PDB entry 9BIR | electron microscopy, 3.10 A resolution | chains A and B

== Chain A ==
Molecule: Solute carrier family 15 member 2
Source organism: Rattus norvegicus
UniProtKB: Q63424 (S15A2_RAT); residues 1-729 here = UniProt positions 1-729
Sequence (738 residues; row label = number of the first residue in the row):
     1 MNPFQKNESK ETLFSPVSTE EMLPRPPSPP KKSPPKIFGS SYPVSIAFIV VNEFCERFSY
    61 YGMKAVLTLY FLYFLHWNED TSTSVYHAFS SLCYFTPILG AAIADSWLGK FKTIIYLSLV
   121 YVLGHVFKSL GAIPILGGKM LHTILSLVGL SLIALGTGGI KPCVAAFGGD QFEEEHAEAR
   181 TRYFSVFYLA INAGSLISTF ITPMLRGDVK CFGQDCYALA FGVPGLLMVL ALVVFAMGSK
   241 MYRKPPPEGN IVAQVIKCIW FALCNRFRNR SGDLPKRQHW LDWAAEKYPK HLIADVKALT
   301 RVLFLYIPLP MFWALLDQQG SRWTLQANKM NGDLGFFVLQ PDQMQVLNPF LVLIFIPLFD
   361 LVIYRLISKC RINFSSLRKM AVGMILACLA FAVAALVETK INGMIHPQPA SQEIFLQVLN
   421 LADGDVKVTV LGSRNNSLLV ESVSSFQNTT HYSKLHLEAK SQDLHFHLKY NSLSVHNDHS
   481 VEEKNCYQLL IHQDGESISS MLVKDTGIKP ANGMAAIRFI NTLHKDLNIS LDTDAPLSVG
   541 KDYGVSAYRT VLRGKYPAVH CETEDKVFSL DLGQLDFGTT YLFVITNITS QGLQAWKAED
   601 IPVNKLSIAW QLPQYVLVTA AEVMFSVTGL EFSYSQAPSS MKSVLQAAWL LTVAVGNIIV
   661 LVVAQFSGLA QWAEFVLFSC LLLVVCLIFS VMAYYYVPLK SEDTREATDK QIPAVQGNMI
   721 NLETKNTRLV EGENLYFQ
Unresolved in the structure: 1-37, 406-601, 701-738
Disulfides: Cys211-Cys216
Differences from the reference sequence: expression tag (730-738)
Residues lining bound ligands: Cefadroxil (A1APP): Arg57, Tyr61, Tyr94, Lys161, Tyr188, Ile191, Asn192, Trp313, Leu316, Asp317, Gln319, Asn348, Val352, Glu622, Trp649, Leu650, Val653
Swiss-Prot annotation at these positions:
  - modified residue: Ser9 (Phosphoserine), Thr12 (Phosphothreonine), Ser28 (Phosphoserine)
  - glycosylation (N-linked (GlcNAc...) asparagine): Asn435, Asn448, Asn528, Asn587
  - mutagenesis: Asp170 (D170A: Loss of transporter activity, at least for di-alanine. No effect on plasma membrane location), Lys642 (K642A: Loss of transporter activity, at least for di-alanine. No effect on plasma membrane location)
Reported in the primary citation:
  - binding site for Cefadroxil: Arg57, Tyr61, Lys161, Asn192, Asp317, Asn348, Glu622, Trp649, Leu650, Val653
  - contacts within the chain: Glu56-Arg57

== Chain B ==
Molecule: nanobody
Source organism: Lama glama
Notes: antibody fragment or engineered binder
Sequence (131 residues; row label = number of the first residue in the row; numbers below 1 keep their minus sign (Gly-2 is residue -2)):
    -2 GPSQVQLVES GGGLVQPGGS LRLLCVASGR PFNDYDMGWF RQAPGKEREF VASISWSGRV
    58 TDYSDSMKGR CTVSRDNAKG TMFLQMSNLV PRDTAVYYCA AARRRWTFKA TNTEEFYETW
   118 GQGTQVTVSS A
Unresolved in the structure: -2 to 2, 126-128
Disulfides: Cys22-Cys96

== Chain A / chain B interface ==
Residue-residue contacts - 27 pairs, chain A then chain B:
  Leu72(A) - Val57(B)  hydrophobic
  Tyr73(A) - Val57(B)
  Tyr73(A) - Thr58(B)
  Tyr73(A) - Asp59(B)
  His76(A) - Asp59(B)  salt bridge
  His76(A) - Lys106(B)
  His76(A) - Ala107(B)
  His76(A) - Thr108(B)  hydrogen bond (backbone-backbone)
  His76(A) - Asn109(B)
  Trp77(A) - Phe105(B)
  Asn78(A) - Asp33(B)
  Asn78(A) - Arg102(B)  hydrogen bond (side chain-backbone)
  Asn78(A) - Phe113(B)
  Glu79(A) - Ser52(B)
  Glu79(A) - Trp53(B)  hydrogen bond
  Glu79(A) - Ser54(B)  hydrogen bond
  Glu79(A) - Arg56(B)  salt bridge
  Glu79(A) - Val57(B)
  Asp80(A) - Trp53(B)
  Asp80(A) - Arg101(B)  salt bridge
  Asp80(A) - Trp103(B)
  Thr81(A) - Arg102(B)
  Thr81(A) - Trp103(B)
  Thr81(A) - Thr104(B)  hydrogen bond (side chain-backbone)
  Thr81(A) - Phe105(B)
  Ser84(A) - Trp103(B)  hydrogen bond
  Leu147(A) - Phe105(B)  hydrophobic
Also at the interface, not in a pair above, chain A (14 interface residues in all): Leu75, Val85, Lys139, Thr143
Also at the interface, not in a pair above, chain B (19 interface residues in all): Glu112

== Summary ==
The interface between chain A and chain B involves 14 residues on one side and 19 on the other; the contacts
include 6 hydrogen bonds and 3 salt bridges. Polar contacts include His76(A)-Asp59(B), Glu79(A)-Arg56(B) and
Asp80(A)-Arg101(B). From the paper: a binding site for Cefadroxil at Arg57(A), Tyr61(A) and Lys161(A) among
others; contacts within the chain involving Glu56(A) and Arg57(A).
Here chain A is Solute carrier family 15 member 2 (Rattus norvegicus) and chain B is nanobody (Lama glama).
Entry 9BIR (Cryo-EM structure of the mammalian peptide transporter PepT2 bound to cefadroxil) was determined
by electron microscopy, deposited together with 9BIS, 9BIT and 9BIU.
